PDB entry 8BFK | electron microscopy, 3.00 A resolution | chains D and E of the 18 polymer chains in the assembly

[Chain D (and E)]
Protein: Putative virion structural protein
Source organism: Klebsiella phage vB_KpM_FBKp24
Notes: chain E of this document is another copy of the same molecule, construct and numbering; everything in this record applies to it too
UniProt: A0A7U0GBC4 (A0A7U0GBC4_9CAUD); residues 2-291 here = UniProt positions 2-291
Chain sequence (290 residues; numbered 2 to 291; the number before each row is that of its first residue):
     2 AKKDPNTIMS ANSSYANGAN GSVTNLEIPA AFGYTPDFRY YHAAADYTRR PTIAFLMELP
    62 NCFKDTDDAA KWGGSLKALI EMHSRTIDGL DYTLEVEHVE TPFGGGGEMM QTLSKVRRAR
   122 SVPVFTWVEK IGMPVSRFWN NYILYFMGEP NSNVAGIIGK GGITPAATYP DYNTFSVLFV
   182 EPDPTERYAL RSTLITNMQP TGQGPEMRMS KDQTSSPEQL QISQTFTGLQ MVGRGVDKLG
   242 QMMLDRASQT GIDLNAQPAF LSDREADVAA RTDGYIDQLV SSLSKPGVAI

[Chain D / chain E interface]
Pairs across the interface (122):
  Asp-69(D) / Ser-15(E)
  Lys-72(D) / Met-10(E)  hydrogen bond
  Lys-72(D) / Ser-14(E)
  Lys-72(D) / Ser-15(E)
  Lys-72(D) / Tyr-16(E)
  Lys-72(D) / Glu-28(E)
  Trp-73(D) / Ser-15(E)
  Trp-73(D) / Tyr-16(E)  hydrophobic
  Gly-75(D) / Glu-28(E)
  Ser-76(D) / Tyr-16(E)  hydrogen bond
  Ser-76(D) / Leu-27(E)
  Ser-76(D) / Glu-28(E)  hydrogen bond
  Ala-79(D) / Leu-27(E)
  Ala-79(D) / Glu-28(E)
  Leu-80(D) / Leu-27(E)  hydrophobic
  Glu-82(D) / Phe-33(E)
  Met-83(D) / Pro-30(E)  hydrophobic
  Met-83(D) / Ala-31(E)
  Met-83(D) / Phe-33(E)  hydrogen bond (backbone-backbone)
  Met-83(D) / Gly-34(E)
  His-84(D) / Leu-27(E)
  His-84(D) / Ala-31(E)
  Ser-85(D) / Phe-33(E)
  Arg-86(D) / Phe-33(E)
  Lys-116(D) / Gly-106(E)
  Arg-118(D) / Gly-107(E)
  Arg-119(D) / Gly-107(E)
  Arg-121(D) / Gly-108(E)
  Arg-121(D) / Glu-109(E)
  Arg-121(D) / Met-110(E)
  Val-129(D) / Asp-47(E)
  Glu-130(D) / Asp-47(E)
  Glu-130(D) / Tyr-48(E)  hydrogen bond (backbone-backbone)
  Lys-131(D) / Thr-25(E)
  Lys-131(D) / Ala-44(E)
  Lys-131(D) / Ala-46(E)
  Lys-131(D) / Asp-47(E)  salt bridge
  Lys-131(D) / Tyr-48(E)
  Ile-132(D) / Thr-25(E)
  Ile-132(D) / Ala-46(E)  hydrophobic
  Ile-132(D) / Asp-47(E)
  Gly-133(D) / Ser-23(E)
  Gly-133(D) / Tyr-48(E)
  Met-134(D) / Arg-192(E)
  Pro-135(D) / Tyr-16(E)
  Pro-135(D) / Thr-25(E)
  Pro-135(D) / Leu-27(E)  hydrophobic
  Arg-138(D) / Tyr-16(E)
  Arg-138(D) / Ala-20(E)
  Arg-138(D) / Leu-191(E)
  Phe-139(D) / Tyr-16(E)  hydrophobic
  Asn-141(D) / Leu-95(E)
  Asn-142(D) / Tyr-16(E)  hydrogen bond (side chain-backbone)
  Tyr-146(D) / Arg-235(E)  hydrogen bond
  Met-148(D) / Val-97(E)  hydrophobic
  Met-148(D) / Leu-114(E)
  Gly-149(D) / Val-117(E)
  Pro-151(D) / Val-117(E)
  Pro-151(D) / Arg-118(E)
  Pro-151(D) / Arg-119(E)
  Asn-154(D) / Ser-115(E)
  Asn-154(D) / Lys-116(E)
  Asn-154(D) / Val-117(E)  hydrogen bond (side chain-backbone)
  Asn-198(D) / Met-111(E)
  Asn-198(D) / Gln-112(E)
  Gln-200(D) / His-99(E)
  Pro-201(D) / Val-97(E)
  Pro-201(D) / His-99(E)
  Thr-202(D) / Val-97(E)
  Thr-202(D) / His-99(E)  hydrogen bond
  Gly-203(D) / Glu-96(E)
  Gly-203(D) / Val-97(E)  hydrogen bond (backbone-backbone)
  Gln-204(D) / Thr-94(E)
  Gln-204(D) / Leu-95(E)
  Gln-204(D) / Glu-96(E)  hydrogen bond
  Gly-205(D) / Leu-95(E)  hydrogen bond (backbone-backbone)
  Pro-206(D) / Thr-94(E)
  Glu-207(D) / Thr-94(E)
  Met-208(D) / Asp-92(E)
  Met-208(D) / Tyr-93(E)  hydrogen bond (backbone-backbone)
  Met-208(D) / Thr-94(E)  hydrogen bond (backbone-side chain)
  Met-208(D) / Arg-192(E)
  Arg-209(D) / Arg-50(E)
  Arg-209(D) / Leu-91(E)
  Arg-209(D) / Asp-92(E)
  Arg-209(D) / Arg-192(E)  hydrogen bond (backbone-side chain)
  Met-210(D) / Thr-53(E)
  Met-210(D) / Leu-91(E)  hydrogen bond (backbone-backbone)
  Met-210(D) / Phe-180(E)
  Met-210(D) / Val-181(E)
  Met-210(D) / Glu-182(E)
  Met-210(D) / Arg-192(E)
  Met-210(D) / Thr-194(E)  hydrogen bond
  Ser-211(D) / Arg-50(E)
  Ser-211(D) / Arg-51(E)
  Ser-211(D) / Pro-52(E)
  Ser-211(D) / Thr-53(E)  hydrogen bond (backbone-side chain)
  Ser-211(D) / Ile-88(E)  hydrogen bond (side chain-backbone)
  Lys-212(D) / Thr-53(E)
  Lys-212(D) / Ser-85(E)  hydrogen bond
  Lys-212(D) / Thr-87(E)
  Lys-212(D) / Ile-88(E)  hydrogen bond (backbone-backbone)
  Asp-213(D) / Arg-86(E)  salt bridge
  Thr-215(D) / Arg-86(E)  hydrogen bond
  Pro-218(D) / Thr-49(E)
  Pro-218(D) / Arg-50(E)
  Pro-218(D) / Arg-51(E)
  Glu-219(D) / Tyr-48(E)
  Glu-219(D) / Thr-49(E)
  Glu-219(D) / Arg-50(E)  salt bridge
  Gln-220(D) / Tyr-48(E)
  Thr-228(D) / Gln-112(E)
  Gly-229(D) / Glu-109(E)
  Gly-229(D) / Gln-112(E)
  Leu-230(D) / Glu-109(E)
  Leu-230(D) / Met-110(E)
  Leu-230(D) / Met-111(E)  hydrophobic
  Gln-231(D) / Glu-109(E)  hydrogen bond (backbone-side chain)
  Gln-250(D) / Tyr-35(E)  hydrogen bond
  Leu-255(D) / Thr-36(E)
  Phe-261(D) / Phe-39(E)  hydrophobic
  Phe-261(D) / Arg-40(E)
Interface residues without a listed pair, chain D (65 interface residues in all): Ile-144, Leu-145, Asn-152, Pro-171, Gln-214, Leu-221, Glu-266
Interface residues without a listed pair, chain E (66 interface residues in all): Ala-2, Val-24, Asn-26, Ile-29, Ala-32, Ala-45, Asp-89, Phe-104

[In short]
The interface between chain D and chain E involves 65 residues on one side and 66 on the other, with 24
hydrogen bonds and 3 salt bridges. Polar pairs include Lys-131(D)/Asp-47(E), Asp-213(D)/Arg-86(E) and
Glu-219(D)/Arg-50(E).
Chain D and chain E are both Putative virion structural protein (Klebsiella phage vB_KpM_FBKp24); the
structure, Jumbo Phage phi-kp24 tail inner tube, was determined by electron microscopy, deposited together
with 8AU1 and 8BFL.
